Entry 6XH8 (electron microscopy, 4.10 A resolution (low resolution: residue-level contacts below are approximate; hydrogen-bond / salt-bridge calls are withheld)); this record covers chains H and 1 of the 11 polymer chains in the assembly.

== Chain H ==
Name: HTH-type transcriptional regulator CueR
Source organism: Escherichia coli
Reference sequence: P0A9G4 (CUER_ECOLI); residue numbers follow UniProt; this construct covers 1-135
Amino-acid sequence (143 residues; each row starts with the number of its first residue):
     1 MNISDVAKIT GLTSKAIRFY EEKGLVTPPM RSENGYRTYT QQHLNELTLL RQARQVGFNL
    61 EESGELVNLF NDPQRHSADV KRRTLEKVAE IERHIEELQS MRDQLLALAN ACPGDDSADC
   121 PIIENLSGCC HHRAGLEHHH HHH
Unresolved in the structure: 131-143
Differences from the reference sequence: expression tag (136-143)
Reported in the primary citation:
  - mutagenesis - S32A/E33A/T38A: decreased binding to RNAP holoenzyme

== Chain 1 ==
Molecule: Nontemplate strand DNA
Sequence (54 nucleotides; numbered 35 to 88; the number before each row is that of its first residue):
    35 GCCTTGACCT TCCCCTTGCT GGAAGGTTTA ACCTGTGTGC AGTCTGACGC GGCG

== Chain H / chain 1 interface ==
Contacting residue pairs (13):
  Asn2(H) - DC43(1)
  Ile3(H) - DC43(1)
  Ile3(H) - DT44(1)
  Ser4(H) - DC42(1)
  Ser4(H) - DC43(1)
  Arg18(H) - DC43(1)
  Arg18(H) - DT44(1)
  Arg18(H) - DT45(1)
  Gly35(H) - DT44(1)
  Tyr36(H) - DC43(1)
  Tyr36(H) - DT44(1)
  Arg37(H) - DT44(1)
  Arg37(H) - DT45(1)

== In short ==
7 residues of chain H face 4 of chain 1 across their interface. From the paper: S32A/E33A/T38A of chain H
reduce binding to RNAP holoenzyme.
Here chain H is HTH-type transcriptional regulator CueR (Escherichia coli) and chain 1 is Nontemplate strand
DNA. Entry 6XH8 (CueR-transcription activation complex with RNA transcript) was determined by electron
microscopy together with 6XH7 from the same study.
